9JAO - chains C and J of the 10 polymer chains in the assembly; structure by electron microscopy, 3.10 A resolution.

# Chain C
Protein: SWI/SNF-related matrix-associated actin-dependent regulator of chromatin subfamily A containing DEAD/H box 1
Organism: Homo sapiens
Notes: EC 3.6.4.12
UniProt: Q9H4L7 (SMRCD_HUMAN); residue numbers follow UniProt; this construct covers 200-1026
Sequence (845 residues; row label = number of the first residue in the row):
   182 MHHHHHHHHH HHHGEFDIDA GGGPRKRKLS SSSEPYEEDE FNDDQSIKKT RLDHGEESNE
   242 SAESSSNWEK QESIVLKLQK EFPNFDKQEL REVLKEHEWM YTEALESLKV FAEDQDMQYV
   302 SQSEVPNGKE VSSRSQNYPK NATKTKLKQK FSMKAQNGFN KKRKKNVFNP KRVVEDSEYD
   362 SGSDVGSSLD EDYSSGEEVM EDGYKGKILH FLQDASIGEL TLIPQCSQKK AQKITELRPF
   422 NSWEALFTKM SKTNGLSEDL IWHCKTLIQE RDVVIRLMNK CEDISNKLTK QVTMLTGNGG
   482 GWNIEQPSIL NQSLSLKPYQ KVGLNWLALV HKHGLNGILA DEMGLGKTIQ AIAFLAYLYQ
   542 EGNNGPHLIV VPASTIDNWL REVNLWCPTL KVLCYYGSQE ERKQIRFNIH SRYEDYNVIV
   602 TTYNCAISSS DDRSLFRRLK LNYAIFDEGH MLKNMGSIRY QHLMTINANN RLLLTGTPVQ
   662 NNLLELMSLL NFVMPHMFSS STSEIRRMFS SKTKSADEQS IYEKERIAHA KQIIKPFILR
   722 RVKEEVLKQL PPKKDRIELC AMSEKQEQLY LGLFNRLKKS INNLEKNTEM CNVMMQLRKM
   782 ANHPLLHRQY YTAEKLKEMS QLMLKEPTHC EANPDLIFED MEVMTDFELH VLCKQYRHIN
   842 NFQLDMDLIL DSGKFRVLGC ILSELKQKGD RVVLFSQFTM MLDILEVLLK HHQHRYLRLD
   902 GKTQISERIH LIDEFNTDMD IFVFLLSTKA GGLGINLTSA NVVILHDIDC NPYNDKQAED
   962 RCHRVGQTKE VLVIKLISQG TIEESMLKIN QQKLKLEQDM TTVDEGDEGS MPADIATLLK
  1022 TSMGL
Disordered / not traced: 182-374, 762-769, 1004-1026
Differences from the reference sequence: initiating methionine (182); expression tag (183-199)
Residues lining bound ligands: ADP / beryllium trifluoride: Ser496, Lys498, Gln501, Glu523, Met524, Gly525, Leu526, Gly527, Lys528, Thr529, Ile530, Trp567, Glu629, Leu934, Gly935, Asn937, Arg962, Arg965, Val966
UniProt features mapped onto this chain:
  - motif: Asp628 to His631 (DEGH box), Arg721 to Ile738 (Nuclear localization signal), Asp1005 to Asp1008 (DEGD box)
  - binding site (ATP): Ala521 to Thr529, Tyr897 to Thr904
  - modified residue: Ser211 (Phosphoserine), Ser214 (Phosphoserine), Tyr217 (Phosphotyrosine), Ser239 (Phosphoserine), Ser242 (Phosphoserine), Ser302 (Phosphoserine)
  - cross-link (Glycyl lysine isopeptide (Lys-Gly)): Lys335 (interchain with G-Cter in SUMO2), Lys471 (interchain with G-Cter in SUMO2), Lys724 (interchain with G-Cter in SUMO2), Lys996 (interchain with G-Cter in SUMO2)
  - mutagenesis: Lys528 (K528R: No effect on subcellular localization and on histone deacetylation)

# Chain J
Molecule: 157-nt DNA strand
Sequence (157 nucleotides; numbered -4 to 152; the number before each row is that of its first residue; numbers below 1 keep their minus sign (DA-4 is residue -4)):
    -4 AAGCTTCAGG ATGTATATAT CTGACACGTG CCTGGAGACT AGGGAGTAAT CCCCTTGGCG
    56 GTTAAAACGC GGGGGACAGC GCGTACGTGC GTTTAAGCGG TGCTAGAGCT GTCTACGACC
   116 AATTGAGCGG CCTCGGCACC GGGATTCTCG AGGGCGG
Disordered / not traced: -4 to 42, 147-152

# Interface between chain C and chain J
Residue-residue contacts (9):
  Met632(C) with DG95(J), phosphate contact
  Lys634(C) with DG95(J), salt bridge to the phosphate; DT96(J), salt bridge to the phosphate
  Asn635(C) with DG95(J), phosphate contact
  Ser638(C) with DG94(J), phosphate contact
  Ile639(C) with DC93(J), phosphate contact; DG94(J), hydrogen bond to the phosphate
  Arg640(C) with DG94(J), hydrogen bond to the phosphate
  Lys930(C) with DG94(J), base contact
Other interface residues (no listed pair), chain C (12 interface residues in all): His631, Asn662, Cys772, Cys951, Asn952
Other interface residues (no listed pair), chain J (5 interface residues in all): DG97

# Summary
12 residues of chain C and 5 residues of chain J are in contact, with 2 hydrogen bonds and 2 salt bridges.
Among the polar pairs are Ile639(C)-DG94(J), Arg640(C)-DG94(J) and Lys634(C)-DG95(J). Ligands of chain C: ADP
/ beryllium trifluoride.
Chain C is SWI/SNF-related matrix-associated actin-dependent regulator of chromatin subfamily A containing
DEAD/H box 1 (Homo sapiens) and chain J is a 157-nt DNA strand; the structure, The structure of SMARCAD1 bound
to the hexasome in the presence of ADP-BeFx, was determined by electron microscopy.
